Entry 1BW8 (X-ray diffraction, 2.65 A resolution); this record covers chains A and P.

# Chain A
Protein: Protein (MU2 adaptin subunit)
Source organism: Rattus norvegicus
Notes: fragment: internalization signal binding domain
UniProt: P84092 (AP2M1_RAT); numbering as in UniProt (aligned over 122-435)
Chain sequence (321 residues; row label = number of the first residue in the row):
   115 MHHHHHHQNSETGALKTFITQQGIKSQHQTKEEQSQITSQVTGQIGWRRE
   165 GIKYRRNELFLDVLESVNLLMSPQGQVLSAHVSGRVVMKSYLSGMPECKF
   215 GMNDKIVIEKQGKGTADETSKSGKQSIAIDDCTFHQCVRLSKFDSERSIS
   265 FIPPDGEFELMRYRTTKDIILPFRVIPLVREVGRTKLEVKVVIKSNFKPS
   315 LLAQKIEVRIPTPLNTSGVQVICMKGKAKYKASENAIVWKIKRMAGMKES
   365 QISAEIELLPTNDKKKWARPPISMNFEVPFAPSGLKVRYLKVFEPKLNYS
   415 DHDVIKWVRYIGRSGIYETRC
Not modelled in the structure: 115-158, 221-237, 256-259
Swiss-Prot annotation at these positions:
  - binding site (a 1,2-diacyl-sn-glycero-3-phospho-(1D-myo-inositol-3,4,5-trisphosphate)): K341, K345, K354
  - modified residue: T156 (Phosphothreonine)
  - mutagenesis: T156 (T156A: Inhibits endocytosis by AP-2; no effect on membrane association of AP-2), D176 (D176A: Abolishes interaction with TTGN1 and EGFR), W421 (W421A: Abolishes interaction with TTGN1 and EGFR)

# Chain P
Protein: Protein (internalization signal from egfr)
Chain sequence (6 residues; row label = number of the first residue in the row):
     1 FYRALM

# Interface between chain A and chain P
Residue-residue contacts (18; chain A residue first):
  F174(A) - Y2(P)
  L175(A) - Y2(P)
  D176(A) - Y2(P)  hydrogen bond
  K203(A) - Y2(P)  hydrogen bond
  V401(A) - L5(P)  hydrophobic
  L404(A) - L5(P)
  K420(A) - R3(P)
  K420(A) - A4(P)
  K420(A) - L5(P)  hydrogen bond (backbone-backbone)
  W421(A) - Y2(P)  hydrophobic
  W421(A) - R3(P)
  W421(A) - A4(P)
  V422(A) - F1(P)
  V422(A) - Y2(P)
  V422(A) - R3(P)  hydrogen bond (backbone-backbone)
  V422(A) - L5(P)  hydrophobic
  R423(A) - F1(P)
  R423(A) - Y2(P)  hydrogen bond
Other interface residues (no listed pair), chain A (12 interface residues in all): R402, Y403
Other interface residues (no listed pair), chain P (6 interface residues in all): M6

# Overview
The interface between chain A and chain P involves 12 residues on one side and 6 on the other, with 5 hydrogen
bonds. Polar pairs include D176(A)-Y2(P), K203(A)-Y2(P) and R423(A)-Y2(P). UniProt lists 3 residues binding
1,2-diacyl-sn-glycero-3-phospho-(1D-myo-inositol-3,4,5-trisphosphate) and 3 mutagenesis sites on chain A.
Chain A is Protein (MU2 adaptin subunit) (Rattus norvegicus) and chain P is Protein (internalization signal
from egfr); the structure, MU2 adaptin subunit (AP50) of AP2 adaptor (second domain), complexed with egfr
internalization peptide fyralm, was determined by X-ray diffraction (same publication as 1BXX).
